PDB entry 5GPC | X-ray diffraction, 2.80 A resolution | chains B and G of the 6 polymer chains in the assembly

== Chain B ==
Protein: Transcriptional regulator (TetR/AcrR family)
Source organism: Bacillus halodurans
UniProt: Q9K8A4 (Q9K8A4_BACHD); residue numbers follow UniProt; this construct covers 2-195
Amino-acid sequence (194 residues; numbered 2 to 195; the number before each row is that of its first residue):
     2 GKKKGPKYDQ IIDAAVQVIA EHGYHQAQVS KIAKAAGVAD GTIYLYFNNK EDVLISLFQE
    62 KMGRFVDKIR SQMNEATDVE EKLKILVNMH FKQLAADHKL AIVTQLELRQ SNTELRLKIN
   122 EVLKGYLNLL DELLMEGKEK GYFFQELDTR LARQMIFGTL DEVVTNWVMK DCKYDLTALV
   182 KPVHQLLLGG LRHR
Unresolved in the structure: 2-4, 195
From the paper describing this entry:
  - binding site for the 21-nt DNA strand: Gln29, Val30, Ala40, Gly42, Thr43, Tyr45, Tyr47
  - mutagenesis - G42Y, Y45A, Y45F: decreased binding to the 21-nt DNA strand
  - mutagenesis - G42A: abolished expression
  - binding site for the 21-nt DNA strand (chain G): Tyr45

== Chain G ==
Molecule: 21-nt DNA strand
Sequence (21 nucleotides; numbered 1 to 21; the number before each row is that of its first residue):
     1 CATGAATGAG TATTCATTCA T

== Interface between chain B and chain G ==
Contacting residue pairs - 12 pairs, chain B then chain G:
  Lys8(B) with DA2(G), salt bridge to the phosphate
  Ala40(B) with DT3(G), hydrogen bond to the phosphate; DG4(G), phosphate contact
  Asp41(B) with DG4(G), base contact
  Gly42(B) with DT3(G), base contact; DG4(G), hydrogen bond to the base
  Thr43(B) with DA2(G), sugar contact; DT3(G), hydrogen bond to the phosphate
  Leu46(B) with DA2(G), base contact; DT3(G), base contact
  Tyr47(B) with DC1(G), phosphate contact; DA2(G), hydrogen bond to the phosphate
Interface residues without a listed pair, chain B (10 interface residues in all): Pro7, Gly38, Val39
Interface residues without a listed pair, chain G (5 interface residues in all): DA5

== Summary ==
10 residues of chain B face 5 of chain G across their interface, with 4 hydrogen bonds and 1 salt bridge.
Polar pairs include Gly42(B)-DG4(G), Ala40(B)-DT3(G) and Thr43(B)-DT3(G). The paper reports a binding site for
the 21-nt DNA strand at Gln29(B), Val30(B) and Ala40(B) among others; G42Y, Y45A and Y45F of chain B reduce
binding to the 21-nt DNA strand.
Here chain B is Transcriptional regulator (TetR/AcrR family) (Bacillus halodurans) and chain G is a 21-nt DNA
strand. Entry 5GPC (Structural analysis of fatty acid degradation regulator FadR from Bacillus halodurans) was
determined by X-ray diffraction together with 5GP9 and 5GPA from the same study.
